Entry 1YQM (X-ray diffraction, 2.50 A resolution); this record covers chains B and A of the 3 polymer chains in the assembly.

# Chain B
Molecule: 13-nt DNA strand
Sequence (13 nucleotides; row label = number of the first residue in the row):
     1 GGTAGACCTGGAC

# Chain A
Molecule: N-glycosylase/DNA lyase
From: Homo sapiens
Notes: EC 3.2.2.-; fragment: 8-oxoguanine DNA glycosylase
UniProtKB: O15527 (OGG1_HUMAN); numbering as in UniProt (aligned over 12-327)
Chain sequence (319 residues; each row starts with the number of its first residue):
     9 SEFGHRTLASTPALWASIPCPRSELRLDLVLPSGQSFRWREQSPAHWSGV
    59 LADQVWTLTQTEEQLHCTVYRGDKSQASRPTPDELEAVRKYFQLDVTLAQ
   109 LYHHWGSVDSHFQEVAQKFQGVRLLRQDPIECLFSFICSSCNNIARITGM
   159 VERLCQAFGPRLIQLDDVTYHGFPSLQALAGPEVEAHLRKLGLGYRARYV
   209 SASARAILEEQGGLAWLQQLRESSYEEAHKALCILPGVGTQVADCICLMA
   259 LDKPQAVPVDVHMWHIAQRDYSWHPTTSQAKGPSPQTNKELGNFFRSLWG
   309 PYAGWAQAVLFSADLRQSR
Unresolved in the structure: 80-82, 326-327
Construct notes: cloning artifact (9-11); engineered mutation Cys149 (Asn in O15527), Gln249 (Lys in O15527)
Metal / ion sites: Ca2+: Cys241, Leu243, Val246 (shared with 1 residue of chain C)
From the paper describing this entry:
  - binding site for the 12-nt DNA strand: Gly42
  - mutagenesis - K249Q: abolished catalytic activity (citing earlier work)
  - specificity-determining residues: Gly42 (from molecular simulation)

# How chain B and chain A interact
Contacting residue pairs (13; chain B residue first):
  DG2(B) - Gln287(A)  sugar contact
  DT3(B) - Ala288(A)  phosphate contact
  DT3(B) - Ser292(A)  phosphate contact
  DT3(B) - Pro293(A)  base contact
  DC7(B) - Tyr203(A)  phosphate contact
  DC8(B) - Arg154(A)  hydrogen bond to the base
  DC8(B) - Arg197(A)  salt bridge to the phosphate
  DC8(B) - Gly202(A)  sugar contact
  DC8(B) - Tyr203(A)  hydrogen bond to the sugar
  DC8(B) - Arg204(A)  hydrogen bond to the base
  DT9(B) - Arg154(A)  hydrogen bond to the base
  DT9(B) - Gly200(A)  sugar contact
  DG10(B) - Asn151(A)  base contact
Interface residues without a listed pair, chain A (12 interface residues in all): Cys149

# Overview
Chain B and chain A form an interface of 6 and 12 residues respectively, with 4 hydrogen bonds and 1 salt
bridge. Polar contacts include DC8(B)-Arg154(A), DC8(B)-Arg204(A) and DT9(B)-Arg154(A). Cys241(A), Leu243(A)
and Val246(A) coordinate Ca2+. From the paper: a binding site for the 12-nt DNA strand at Gly42(A); K249Q of
chain A abolishes catalytic activity.
Here chain B is a 13-nt DNA strand and chain A is N-glycosylase/DNA lyase (Homo sapiens). Entry 1YQM
(Catalytically inactive human 8-oxoguanine glycosylase crosslinked to 7-deazaguanine containing DNA) was
determined by X-ray diffraction together with 1YQK, 1YQL and 1YQR from the same study.
